PDB entry 4OWP | X-ray diffraction, 2.35 A resolution | chains A and B

Chain A:
Protein: 26S proteasome regulatory subunit RPN8
Organism: Saccharomyces cerevisiae
Reference sequence: Q08723 (RPN8_YEAST); residue numbers follow UniProt; this construct covers 1-186
Sequence (186 residues; each row starts with the number of its first residue):
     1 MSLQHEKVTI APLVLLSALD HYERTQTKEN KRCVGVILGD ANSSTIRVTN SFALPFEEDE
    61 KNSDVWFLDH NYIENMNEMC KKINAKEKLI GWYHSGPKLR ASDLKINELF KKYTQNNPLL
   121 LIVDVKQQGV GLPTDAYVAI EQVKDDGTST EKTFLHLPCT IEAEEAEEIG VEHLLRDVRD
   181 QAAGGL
Not modelled in the structure: 1, 130, 144-149, 179-186
UniProt features mapped onto this chain:
  - modified residue: Ser2 (N-acetylserine)

Chain B:
Protein: 26S proteasome regulatory subunit RPN11
Organism: Saccharomyces cerevisiae
Reference sequence: P43588 (RPN11_YEAST); numbering as in UniProt (aligned over 2-229)
Sequence (239 residues; numbered -9 to 229; the number before each row is that of its first residue; numbers below 1 keep their minus sign (Met-9 is residue -9)):
    -9 MHHHHHHGSG SERLQRLMMN SKVGSADTGR DDTKETVYIS SIALLKMLKH GRAGVPMEVM
    51 GLMLGEFVDD YTVNVVDVFA MPQSGTGVSV EAVDDVFQAK MMDMLKQTGR DQMVVGWYHS
   111 HPGFGCWLSS VDVNTQKSFE QLNSRAVAVV VDPIQSVKGK VVIDAFRLID TGALINNLEP
   171 RQTTSNTGLL NKANIQALIH GLNRHYYSLN IDYHKTAKET KMLMNLHKEQ WQSGLKMYD
Not modelled in the structure: -9 to 23, 162-193, 222-229
Differences from the reference sequence: expression tag (-9 to 1)
UniProt features mapped onto this chain:
  - motif: His109 to Asp122 (JAMM motif)
  - binding site (Zn(2+)): His109, His111, Asp122
  - natural variant: Lys208 (K208Q: In strain: NRRL Y-53)
  - mutagenesis: His109 (H109A: Stabilizes ubiquitin pathway substrates; when associated wirh Ala-111), His111 (H111A: Stabilizes ubiquitin pathway substrates; when associated wirh Ala-109)
Bound ions: Zn2+: His109, His111, Asp122

Interface between chain A and chain B:
Contacting residue pairs (75):
  Leu13(A) - Lys39(B)
  Leu15(A) - Met212(B)  hydrophobic
  Leu16(A) - Ser31(B)
  Leu16(A) - Ile32(B)  hydrophobic
  Leu16(A) - Leu35(B)  hydrophobic
  Leu16(A) - Glu209(B)
  Leu16(A) - Leu213(B)  hydrophobic
  Leu19(A) - Lys208(B)
  Leu19(A) - Glu209(B)
  Asp20(A) - Ile32(B)
  Asp20(A) - Arg100(B)  salt bridge
  Glu23(A) - Lys208(B)  salt bridge
  Arg24(A) - Thr98(B)  hydrogen bond (side chain-backbone)
  Arg24(A) - Gly99(B)
  Arg24(A) - Arg100(B)
  Thr25(A) - Thr98(B)
  Thr49(A) - Lys39(B)
  Ala53(A) - Thr98(B)
  Leu54(A) - Thr98(B)
  Pro55(A) - Thr98(B)
  Tyr72(A) - Met94(B)  hydrogen bond (side chain-backbone)
  Tyr72(A) - Gln97(B)
  Tyr72(A) - Thr98(B)
  Asn75(A) - Lys90(B)  hydrogen bond
  Asn75(A) - Met94(B)
  Met76(A) - Met91(B)  hydrophobic
  Met76(A) - Met94(B)
  Glu78(A) - Lys90(B)  salt bridge
  Met79(A) - Phe87(B)  hydrophobic
  Met79(A) - Lys90(B)
  Met79(A) - Met91(B)  hydrophobic
  Met79(A) - Met94(B)  hydrophobic
  Ile83(A) - Ala70(B)
  Ile83(A) - Met71(B)
  Ile83(A) - Pro72(B)
  Ile83(A) - Phe87(B)  hydrophobic
  Glu87(A) - Lys39(B)  salt bridge
  Gln127(A) - Lys208(B)  hydrogen bond (side chain-backbone)
  Gln127(A) - Lys211(B)  hydrogen bond (backbone-side chain)
  Gln127(A) - Met212(B)  hydrogen bond (side chain-backbone)
  Leu132(A) - Asn215(B)
  Pro133(A) - Met212(B)  hydrophobic
  Pro133(A) - Asn215(B)
  Ile161(A) - Asn215(B)
  Ile161(A) - Leu216(B)
  Ala163(A) - Leu216(B)
  Glu165(A) - Arg42(B)  salt bridge
  Ala166(A) - Leu38(B)
  Ala166(A) - Arg42(B)
  Glu168(A) - Lys148(B)  salt bridge
  Glu168(A) - Leu216(B)
  Glu168(A) - His217(B)  salt bridge
  Ile169(A) - Ser146(B)
  Ile169(A) - Val147(B)
  Ile169(A) - Lys148(B)
  Ile169(A) - Val151(B)  hydrophobic
  Gly170(A) - Leu35(B)
  Gly170(A) - Leu38(B)
  Val171(A) - Leu35(B)
  Val171(A) - Leu213(B)  hydrophobic
  Val171(A) - Leu216(B)  hydrophobic
  Glu172(A) - Lys148(B)
  Glu172(A) - Gly149(B)
  His173(A) - Val151(B)
  His173(A) - Tyr203(B)
  Leu174(A) - Ser31(B)
  Leu174(A) - Leu34(B)  hydrophobic
  Leu174(A) - Lys205(B)  hydrogen bond (backbone-side chain)
  Leu175(A) - Thr210(B)
  Leu175(A) - Leu213(B)  hydrophobic
  Leu175(A) - Trp221(B)  hydrophobic
  Arg176(A) - Lys205(B)
  Asp177(A) - Lys205(B)  salt bridge
  Val178(A) - Met214(B)  hydrophobic
  Val178(A) - Trp221(B)  hydrophobic
Also at the interface, not in a pair above, chain A (49 interface residues in all): Pro12, Ser17, His21, Asn50, Asp69, Lys82, Val123, Asp124, Val125, Gly131, Glu162, Glu167
Also at the interface, not in a pair above, chain B (41 interface residues in all): Lys36, His40, Asp67, Leu95, Lys218

Overview:
The interface between chain A and chain B involves 49 residues on one side and 41 on the other; the contacts
include 7 hydrogen bonds and 8 salt bridges. Polar contacts include Asp20(A)-Arg100(B), Glu23(A)-Lys208(B) and
Glu78(A)-Lys90(B).
Chain A is 26S proteasome regulatory subunit RPN8 and chain B is 26S proteasome regulatory subunit RPN11, both
from Saccharomyces cerevisiae; the structure, Crystal structure of rpn11 in a heterodimer complex with rpn8,
representing the active portion of the ..., was determined by X-ray diffraction.
